Entry 4QXJ (X-ray diffraction, 2.80 A resolution); this record covers chains F and G of the 28 polymer chains in the assembly.

[Chain F]
Protein: Probable proteasome subunit alpha type-7
From: Saccharomyces cerevisiae
Notes: EC 3.4.25.1
UniProt: P21242 (PSA7_YEAST); residues -3 to 284 here correspond to UniProt positions 1-288 (UniProt number = residue number + 4)
Sequence (288 residues; each row starts with the number of its first residue; numbers below 1 keep their minus sign (Met-3 is residue -3)):
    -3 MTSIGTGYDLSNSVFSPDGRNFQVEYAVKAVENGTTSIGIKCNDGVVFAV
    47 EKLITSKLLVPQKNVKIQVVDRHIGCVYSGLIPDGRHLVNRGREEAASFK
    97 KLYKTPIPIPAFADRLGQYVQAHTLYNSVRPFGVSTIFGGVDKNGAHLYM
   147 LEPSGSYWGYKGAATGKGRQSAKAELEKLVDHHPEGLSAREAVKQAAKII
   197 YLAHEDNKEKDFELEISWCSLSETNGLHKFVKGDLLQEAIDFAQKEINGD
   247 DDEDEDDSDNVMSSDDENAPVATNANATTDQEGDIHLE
Not modelled in the structure: -3 to 1, 245-284
UniProt features mapped onto this chain:
  - modified residue: Thr-2 (N-acetylthreonine)

[Chain G]
Protein: Proteasome subunit alpha type-1
From: Saccharomyces cerevisiae
Notes: EC 3.4.25.1
UniProt: P21243 (PSA1_YEAST); residues -8 to 243 here correspond to UniProt positions 1-252 (UniProt number = residue number + 9)
Sequence (252 residues; each row starts with the number of its first residue; numbers below 1 keep their minus sign (Met-8 is residue -8)):
    -8 MSGAAAASAAGYDRHITIFSPEGRLYQVEYAFKATNQTNINSLAVRGKDC
    42 TVVISQKKVPDKLLDPTTVSYIFCISRTIGMVVNGPIPDARNAALRAKAE
    92 AAEFRYKYGYDMPCDVLAKRMANLSQIYTQRAYMRPLGVILTFVSVDEEL
   142 GPSIYKTDPAGYYVGYKATATGPKQQEITTNLENHFKKSKIDHINEESWE
   192 KVVEFAITHMIDALGTEFSKNDLEVGVATKDKFFTLSAENIEERLVAIAE
   242 QD
Not modelled in the structure: -8 to 1, 243
Ion coordination: Mg2+: Thr8, Arg122, Met125

[Chain F / chain G interface]
Residue-residue contacts - 63 pairs, chain F then chain G:
  Thr2(F) with His6(G), hydrogen bond (backbone-side chain)
  Gly3(F) with His6(G)
  Tyr4(F) with Arg5(G); His6(G); Tyr21(G)
  Ser9(F) with Arg126(G)
  Val10(F) with His6(G); Gln18(G)
  Phe11(F) with Gln18(G), hydrogen bond (backbone-side chain); Tyr21(G); Ala22(G), hydrophobic; Arg126(G); Pro127(G)
  Ser12(F) with Tyr21(G)
  Pro13(F) with Tyr21(G), hydrophobic; Lys24(G), hydrogen bond (backbone-side chain)
  Asp14(F) with Lys24(G)
  Gly15(F) with Tyr21(G); Ala25(G)
  Lys37(F) with Asp56(G), salt bridge
  Asp110(F) with Arg82(G)
  Gln114(F) with Arg82(G), hydrogen bond (side chain-backbone); Asn83(G); Leu86(G)
  Gln117(F) with Pro79(G); Asp80(G); Asn83(G), hydrogen bond; Arg126(G), hydrogen bond
  Thr120(F) with Arg126(G), hydrogen bond (backbone-side chain)
  Leu121(F) with Tyr124(G); Met125(G), hydrophobic; Arg126(G), hydrogen bond (backbone-backbone); Leu128(G), hydrophobic
  Tyr122(F) with Tyr124(G); Met125(G), hydrophobic
  Ser150(F) with Pro79(G)
  Gly151(F) with Pro79(G)
  Ser152(F) with Ile78(G); Pro79(G)
  Tyr153(F) with Arg82(G), hydrogen bond (backbone-side chain)
  Trp154(F) with Leu55(G), hydrophobic; Thr59(G); Val60(G), hydrophobic; Ser61(G); Tyr62(G); Ile78(G), hydrophobic; Arg82(G)
  Gly155(F) with Leu55(G); Asp56(G), hydrogen bond (backbone-backbone); Thr59(G), hydrogen bond (backbone-side chain)
  Tyr156(F) with Leu54(G); Leu55(G); Asp56(G)
  Lys157(F) with Lys53(G); Leu54(G), hydrogen bond (backbone-backbone); Leu55(G)
  Gly158(F) with Leu54(G), hydrogen bond (backbone-backbone)
  Lys169(F) with Leu54(G)
  Leu172(F) with Leu54(G)
  Glu173(F) with Lys53(G), salt bridge; Leu54(G)
  Val176(F) with Leu54(G), hydrophobic
  Asp177(F) with Lys53(G), salt bridge
Interface residues without a listed pair, chain F (32 interface residues in all): Tyr145
Interface residues without a listed pair, chain G (29 interface residues in all): Asp52, Pro57, Gly129

[Summary]
The interface between chain F and chain G involves 32 residues on one side and 29 on the other, with 13
hydrogen bonds and 3 salt bridges. Polar contacts include Lys37(F)-Asp56(G), Glu173(F)-Lys53(G) and
Asp177(F)-Lys53(G). Thr8(G), Arg122(G) and Met125(G) coordinate Mg2+.
Chain F is Probable proteasome subunit alpha type-7 and chain G is Proteasome subunit alpha type-1, both from
Saccharomyces cerevisiae; the structure, yCP beta5-M45A mutant in complex with the epoxyketone inhibitor ONX
0914, was determined by X-ray diffraction together with 4QUX, 4QUY, 4QV0, 4QV1, 4QV3, 4QV4 and 42 further
entries from the same study.
